PDB entry 5YLI | X-ray diffraction, 2.37 A resolution | chain B

Chain B:
Protein: beta-1,4-mannanas
Organism: Amphibacillus xylanus NBRC 15112
Reference sequence: K0J0N5 (K0J0N5_AMPXN); numbering as in UniProt (aligned over 1-309)
Chain sequence (309 residues; each row starts with the number of its first residue):
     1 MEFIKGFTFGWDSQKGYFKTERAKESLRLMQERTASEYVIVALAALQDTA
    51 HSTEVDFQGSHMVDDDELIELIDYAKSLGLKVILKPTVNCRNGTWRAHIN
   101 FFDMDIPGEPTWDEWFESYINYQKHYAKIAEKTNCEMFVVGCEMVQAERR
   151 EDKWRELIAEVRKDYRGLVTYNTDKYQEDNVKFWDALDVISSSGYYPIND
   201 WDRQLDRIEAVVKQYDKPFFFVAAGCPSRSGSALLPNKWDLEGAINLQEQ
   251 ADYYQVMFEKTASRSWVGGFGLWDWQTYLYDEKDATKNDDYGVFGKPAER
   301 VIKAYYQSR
Differences from the reference sequence: engineered mutation Ala223 (Glu in K0J0N5)
Covalently attached groups: covalent link Glu25-Arg28
What the authors report for this chain:
  - catalytic residues: Glu143 (proposed by the authors, not directly observed)
  - mutagenesis - D65A, D66A, K76A, W95A, R96A, N134A, Y195A, N237A, W239A, D240A, W273A: decreased catalytic activity
  - mutagenesis - V139C, N237W, K238A, W239Y: increased catalytic activity
  - mutagenesis - Q58A, D73A: decreased catalytic activity on M2

In short:
The paper reports the catalytic residue Glu143; D65A, D66A and K76A, among others, reduce catalytic activity;
17 substitutions were tested in all.
Chain B is beta-1,4-mannanas (Amphibacillus xylanus NBRC 15112); the structure, Complex structure of GH113
beta-1,4-mannanase, was determined by X-ray diffraction (same publication as 5YLH, 5YLK, 5YLL and 5Z4T).
